PDB entry 7PKX | X-ray diffraction, 2.49 A resolution | chains A and B

[Chain A (and B)]
Molecule: Deferrochelatase/peroxidase
Source organism: Bacillus subtilis
Notes: EC 1.11.1.-; chain B of this document is another copy of the same molecule, construct and numbering; everything in this record applies to it too
Reference sequence: A0A162R372 (A0A162R372_BACIU); residues 1-416 here = UniProt positions 1-416
Chain sequence (416 residues; row label = number of the first residue in the row):
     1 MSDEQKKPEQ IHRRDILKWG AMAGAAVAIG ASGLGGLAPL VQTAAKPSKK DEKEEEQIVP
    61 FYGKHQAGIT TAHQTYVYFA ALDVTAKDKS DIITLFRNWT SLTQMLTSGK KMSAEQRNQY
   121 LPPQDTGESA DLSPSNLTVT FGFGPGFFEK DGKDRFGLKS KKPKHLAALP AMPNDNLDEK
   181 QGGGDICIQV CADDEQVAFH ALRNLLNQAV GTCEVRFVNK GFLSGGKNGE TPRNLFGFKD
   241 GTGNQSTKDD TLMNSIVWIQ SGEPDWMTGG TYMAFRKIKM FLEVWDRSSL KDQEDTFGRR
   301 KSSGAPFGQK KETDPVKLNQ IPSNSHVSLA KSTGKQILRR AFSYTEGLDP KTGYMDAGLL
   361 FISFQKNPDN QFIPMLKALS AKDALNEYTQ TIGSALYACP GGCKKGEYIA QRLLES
Unresolved in the structure: 1-55, 112-116, 415-416 (chain B: 1-55, 111-116, 415-416)
Bound ions: heme Fe near His326 (its only coordinating residue here)
Ligand contacts: heme (HEM): Asn234, Phe236, Phe238, Lys239, Asp240, Gly241, Thr242, Gly243, Ile278, Met280, Phe297, Arg299, His326, Val327, Ala330, Lys331, Ile337, Arg339, Leu359, Phe361, Phe372, Met375, Leu376, Leu379, Leu385, Thr389
Reported in the primary citation:
  - heme coordination: His326
  - binding site for heme: Asp240, His326, Arg339
  - catalytic residues: Asp240, Arg339
  - mutagenesis - L166Q/V284A/T296S/A330V, K317E/S325P/A330V (7-fold), S325P (5-fold): increased catalytic activity on DMP
  - mutagenesis - K317E/S325P (10-fold): decreased binding to DMP
  - mutagenesis - K317E/S325P/A330V (10-fold): increased binding to DMP
  - contacts within the chain: Lys239-Glu312 (hydrogen bond), Thr242-Glu312 (hydrogen bond), Arg299-Glu312 (hydrogen bond), Gly304-Glu312

[Interface between chain A and chain B]
Contacting residue pairs (107):
  Tyr76(A) - Tyr76(B)  hydrogen bond
  Tyr76(A) - Glu195(B)  hydrogen bond (side chain-backbone)
  Tyr78(A) - Phe222(B)
  Tyr78(A) - Thr345(B)  hydrogen bond
  Arg117(A) - Leu290(B)
  Gln119(A) - Ser289(B)
  Gln119(A) - Leu290(B)  hydrogen bond (backbone-backbone)
  Gln119(A) - Lys291(B)  hydrogen bond (backbone-backbone)
  Tyr120(A) - Ser289(B)
  Leu121(A) - Ser289(B)
  Leu121(A) - Leu290(B)  hydrogen bond (backbone-backbone)
  Pro122(A) - Asp286(B)
  Pro122(A) - Arg287(B)
  Pro122(A) - Ser288(B)
  Pro122(A) - Ser289(B)
  Pro123(A) - Ser288(B)
  Pro123(A) - Leu290(B)
  Pro123(A) - Gln293(B)
  Thr126(A) - Phe236(B)
  Thr126(A) - Gly237(B)
  Thr126(A) - Asp286(B)
  Thr126(A) - Lys301(B)  hydrogen bond (backbone-side chain)
  Gly127(A) - Arg233(B)
  Gly127(A) - Gly237(B)
  Glu128(A) - Asn234(B)
  Glu128(A) - Gly237(B)
  Ala130(A) - Arg233(B)
  Asp131(A) - Gly226(B)
  Asp131(A) - Lys227(B)  hydrogen bond (backbone-backbone)
  Asp131(A) - Glu230(B)
  Asp131(A) - Arg233(B)  salt bridge
  Leu132(A) - Ser224(B)
  Leu132(A) - Gly225(B)
  Asp194(A) - Tyr76(B)
  Asp194(A) - Ser224(B)  hydrogen bond
  Glu195(A) - Tyr76(B)  hydrogen bond (backbone-side chain)
  Glu195(A) - Glu195(B)
  Glu195(A) - Phe222(B)
  Gln196(A) - Phe222(B)
  Gln196(A) - Leu223(B)
  Gln196(A) - Ser224(B)  hydrogen bond (side chain-backbone)
  Gln196(A) - Arg233(B)  hydrogen bond (side chain-backbone)
  Phe199(A) - Leu235(B)  hydrophobic
  Phe199(A) - Leu282(B)  hydrophobic
  Phe199(A) - Thr345(B)
  Phe199(A) - Met355(B)  hydrophobic
  Arg203(A) - Leu235(B)  hydrogen bond (side chain-backbone)
  Arg203(A) - Leu282(B)
  Arg203(A) - Trp285(B)
  Arg203(A) - Asp286(B)  salt bridge
  Asn207(A) - Asp286(B)  hydrogen bond
  Val215(A) - Leu348(B)
  Arg216(A) - Leu348(B)
  Phe217(A) - Leu348(B)  hydrophobic
  Val218(A) - Gly347(B)
  Val218(A) - Leu348(B)  hydrophobic
  Val218(A) - Met355(B)  hydrophobic
  Lys220(A) - Lys220(B)
  Lys220(A) - Thr345(B)  hydrogen bond (side chain-backbone)
  Phe222(A) - Tyr78(B)
  Phe222(A) - Glu195(B)
  Phe222(A) - Gln196(B)
  Leu223(A) - Gln196(B)
  Ser224(A) - Leu132(B)
  Ser224(A) - Asp194(B)  hydrogen bond
  Ser224(A) - Gln196(B)  hydrogen bond (backbone-side chain)
  Gly225(A) - Leu132(B)
  Gly226(A) - Asp131(B)
  Lys227(A) - Asp131(B)  hydrogen bond (backbone-backbone)
  Glu230(A) - Asp131(B)
  Thr231(A) - Asp131(B)
  Arg233(A) - Gly127(B)
  Arg233(A) - Asp131(B)  salt bridge
  Arg233(A) - Gln196(B)  hydrogen bond (backbone-side chain)
  Asn234(A) - Glu128(B)
  Leu235(A) - Phe199(B)  hydrophobic
  Leu235(A) - Arg203(B)  hydrogen bond (backbone-side chain)
  Gly237(A) - Thr126(B)
  Leu282(A) - Phe199(B)  hydrophobic
  Leu282(A) - Arg203(B)
  Trp285(A) - Arg203(B)
  Asp286(A) - Pro122(B)
  Asp286(A) - Thr126(B)
  Asp286(A) - Arg203(B)  salt bridge
  Asp286(A) - Asn207(B)  hydrogen bond
  Arg287(A) - Pro122(B)
  Ser288(A) - Pro122(B)
  Ser288(A) - Pro123(B)
  Ser289(A) - Gln119(B)
  Ser289(A) - Tyr120(B)
  Ser289(A) - Leu121(B)
  Ser289(A) - Pro122(B)
  Leu290(A) - Gln119(B)
  Leu290(A) - Leu121(B)  hydrogen bond (backbone-backbone)
  Lys291(A) - Gln119(B)  hydrogen bond (backbone-backbone)
  Gln293(A) - Pro123(B)
  Lys301(A) - Thr126(B)  hydrogen bond (side chain-backbone)
  Thr345(A) - Tyr78(B)  hydrogen bond
  Thr345(A) - Phe199(B)
  Thr345(A) - Lys220(B)  hydrogen bond (backbone-side chain)
  Gly347(A) - Val218(B)
  Leu348(A) - Val215(B)
  Leu348(A) - Arg216(B)
  Leu348(A) - Phe217(B)  hydrophobic
  Leu348(A) - Val218(B)  hydrophobic
  Met355(A) - Phe199(B)  hydrophobic
  Met355(A) - Val218(B)  hydrophobic
Also at the interface, not in a pair above, chain A (55 interface residues in all): Lys111, Asp125, Ser133, Phe236
Also at the interface, not in a pair above, chain B (53 interface residues in all): Ala130, Ser133, Thr231, Lys239

[In short]
Chain A and chain B form an interface of 55 and 53 residues respectively, with 26 hydrogen bonds and 4 salt
bridges. Polar pairs include Asp131(A)-Arg233(B), Arg203(A)-Asp286(B) and Tyr76(A)-Tyr76(B). Chain A binds
heme. From the paper: catalytic residues Asp240(A) and Arg339(A); L166Q/V284A/T296S/A330V, K317E/S325P/A330V
and S325P of chain A increase catalytic activity on DMP.
Chain A and chain B are both Deferrochelatase/peroxidase (Bacillus subtilis); the structure, Crystal structure
of a DyP-type peroxidase from Bacillus subtilis in P3121 space group, was determined by X-ray diffraction,
deposited together with 7PL0.
